PDB entry 4TXV | X-ray diffraction, 2.00 A resolution | chains A and B

== Chain A ==
Name: Thiol:disulfide interchange protein TlpA
Source organism: Bradyrhizobium diazoefficiens
Reference sequence: P43221 (TLPA_BRADU); numbering as in UniProt (aligned over 38-221)
Sequence (184 residues; row label = number of the first residue in the row):
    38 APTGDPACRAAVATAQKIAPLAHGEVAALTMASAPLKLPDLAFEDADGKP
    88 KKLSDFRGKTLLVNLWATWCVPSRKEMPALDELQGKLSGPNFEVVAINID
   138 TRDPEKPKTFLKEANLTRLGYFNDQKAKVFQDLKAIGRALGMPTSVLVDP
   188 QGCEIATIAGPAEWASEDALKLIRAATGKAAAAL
Not modelled in the structure: 38-40, 216-221
Sequence notes: engineered mutation Ser110 (Cys in P43221)
Cystine bridges: Cys45-Cys190
From the paper describing this entry:
  - catalytic residues: Cys107 (proposed by the authors, not directly observed)

== Chain B ==
Name: Cytochrome c oxidase subunit 2
Source organism: Bradyrhizobium diazoefficiens (strain JCM 10833 / IAM 13628 / NBRC 14792 / USDA 110)
Notes: EC 1.9.3.1
Reference sequence: H7C6E5 (H7C6E5_BRADU); numbering as in UniProt (aligned over 123-279)
Sequence (159 residues; row label = number of the first residue in the row):
   121 GAFLELDVPKADLTIKATGKQWYWSYAYPDNGKFEFDSLMAQDKQPRLLG
   171 VDNEMVVPVNKVIRVQVTGADVIHAFALPAFGVKIDAIPGRLNETWFKAA
   221 KTGMFYGQCSELSGKDHAFMPIAIRVVEDKEFASWVETAKKKFASGGTGT
   271 YASAAGPTQ
Not modelled in the structure: 121-122, 265-279
Sequence notes: expression tag (121-122); engineered mutation Ser233 (Cys in H7C6E5)
From the paper describing this entry:
  - conformationally variable residues (loop rearrangement): Leu159 to Asp172, Cys229 to Met240

== Chain A / chain B interface ==
Cross-chain cystine bridges: Cys107(A)-Cys229(B)
Pairs across the interface - 47 pairs, chain A then chain B:
  Ala59(A) - Lys221(B)  hydrogen bond (backbone-side chain)
  His60(A) - Thr222(B)
  Gly61(A) - Thr222(B)  hydrogen bond (backbone-backbone)
  Gly61(A) - Gly223(B)
  Gly61(A) - Met224(B)  hydrogen bond (backbone-backbone)
  Glu62(A) - Met224(B)
  Ala64(A) - Lys221(B)  hydrogen bond (backbone-side chain)
  Ala64(A) - Thr222(B)
  Ala64(A) - Gly223(B)
  Ala64(A) - Met224(B)
  Ala64(A) - Phe225(B)  hydrophobic
  Ala65(A) - Phe225(B)  hydrophobic
  Leu66(A) - Lys221(B)  hydrogen bond (backbone-side chain)
  Trp106(A) - Ser230(B)
  Trp106(A) - Glu231(B)
  Trp106(A) - Leu232(B)
  Trp106(A) - Ser233(B)
  Cys107(A) - Cys229(B)  disulfide
  Val108(A) - Cys229(B)
  Pro109(A) - Cys229(B)
  Pro109(A) - Phe239(B)  hydrophobic
  Lys112(A) - Met160(B)
  Lys112(A) - Leu168(B)
  Lys112(A) - Leu169(B)
  Ala116(A) - Leu168(B)
  Phe167(A) - Glu231(B)
  Gln168(A) - Glu231(B)
  Lys171(A) - Glu231(B)  salt bridge
  Leu177(A) - Pro199(B)  hydrophobic
  Leu177(A) - Gln228(B)
  Gly178(A) - Gln228(B)  hydrogen bond (backbone-side chain)
  Gly178(A) - Cys229(B)
  Met179(A) - Gln228(B)
  Met179(A) - Cys229(B)  hydrogen bond (backbone-backbone)
  Pro180(A) - Gln228(B)  hydrogen bond (backbone-side chain)
  Thr181(A) - Gln228(B)
  Ala196(A) - Pro199(B)  hydrophobic
  Ala196(A) - Gln228(B)
  Gly197(A) - Tyr226(B)
  Gly197(A) - Gln228(B)
  Pro198(A) - Leu169(B)  hydrophobic
  Pro198(A) - Tyr226(B)  hydrophobic
  Pro198(A) - Gly227(B)
  Ala199(A) - Leu169(B)
  Glu200(A) - Arg167(B)
  Glu200(A) - Leu168(B)  hydrogen bond (side chain-backbone)
  Glu200(A) - Leu169(B)  hydrogen bond (side chain-backbone)
Other interface residues (no listed pair), chain A (28 interface residues in all): Glu113, Pro115
Other interface residues (no listed pair), chain B (22 interface residues in all): Gly170, Ala200, Gly234
Interface features reported in the paper:
  - residue pairs: Ala59(A)-Lys221(B), Gly61(A)-Thr222(B), Gly61(A)-Met224(B), Ala64(A)-Lys221(B), Leu66(A)-Lys221(B), Cys107(A)-Cys229(B), Pro115(A)-Leu168(B) (hydrophobic contact), Lys171(A)-Glu231(B) (salt bridge), Met179(A)-Cys229(B) (backbone contact), Pro180(A)-Gln228(B), Pro198(A)-Leu169(B) (hydrophobic contact), Pro198(A)-Tyr226(B) (hydrophobic contact), Glu200(A)-Leu169(B) (hydrogen bond), Glu200(A)-Leu168(B) (hydrogen bond)

== In short ==
28 residues of chain A and 22 residues of chain B are in contact, with 1 disulfide bond, 10 hydrogen bonds and
1 salt bridge. Among the polar pairs are Lys171(A)-Glu231(B), Ala59(A)-Lys221(B) and Ala64(A)-Lys221(B). The
paper describes contacts between Ala59(A) and Lys221(B), Gly61(A) and Thr222(B) and Gly61(A) and Met224(B)
among others; hydrophobic contacts between Pro115(A) and Leu168(B), Pro198(A) and Leu169(B) and Pro198(A) and
Tyr226(B); a salt bridge between Lys171(A) and Glu231(B). The paper reports the catalytic residue Cys107(A);
conformational variability at Leu159(B) and Cys229(B).
Here chain A is Thiol:disulfide interchange protein TlpA (Bradyrhizobium diazoefficiens) and chain B is
Cytochrome c oxidase subunit 2 (Bradyrhizobium diazoefficiens (strain JCM 10833 / IAM 13628 / NBRC 14792 /
USDA 110)). Entry 4TXV (Crystal structure of the mixed disulfide intermediate between thioredoxin-like
TlpAs(C110S) and subunit II of cytochrome c ...) was determined by X-ray diffraction together with 4TXO from
the same study.
